Entry 8RBZ (electron microscopy, 3.70 A resolution); this record covers chains a and g of the 21 polymer chains in the assembly.

# Chain a
Molecule: Integrator complex subunit 1
Source organism: Homo sapiens
UniProt: Q8N201 (INT1_HUMAN); the construct has insertions or renumbered stretches relative to UniProt, so the offset changes along the chain: 1-1318 = UniProt 1-1318; 1328-1370 = UniProt 1319-1361; 1373-1393 = UniProt 1374-1394; 1395-2190 = UniProt 1395-2190
Amino-acid sequence (2192 residues; row label = number of the first residue in the row; note: 12 numbers in that range are skipped by the numbering (no residue carries them; nothing is unmodelled there); a row labelled like 1370A-1370L holds insertion residues (1370A, then the next letters in order); numbers below 1 keep their minus sign (Ser-1 is residue -1)):
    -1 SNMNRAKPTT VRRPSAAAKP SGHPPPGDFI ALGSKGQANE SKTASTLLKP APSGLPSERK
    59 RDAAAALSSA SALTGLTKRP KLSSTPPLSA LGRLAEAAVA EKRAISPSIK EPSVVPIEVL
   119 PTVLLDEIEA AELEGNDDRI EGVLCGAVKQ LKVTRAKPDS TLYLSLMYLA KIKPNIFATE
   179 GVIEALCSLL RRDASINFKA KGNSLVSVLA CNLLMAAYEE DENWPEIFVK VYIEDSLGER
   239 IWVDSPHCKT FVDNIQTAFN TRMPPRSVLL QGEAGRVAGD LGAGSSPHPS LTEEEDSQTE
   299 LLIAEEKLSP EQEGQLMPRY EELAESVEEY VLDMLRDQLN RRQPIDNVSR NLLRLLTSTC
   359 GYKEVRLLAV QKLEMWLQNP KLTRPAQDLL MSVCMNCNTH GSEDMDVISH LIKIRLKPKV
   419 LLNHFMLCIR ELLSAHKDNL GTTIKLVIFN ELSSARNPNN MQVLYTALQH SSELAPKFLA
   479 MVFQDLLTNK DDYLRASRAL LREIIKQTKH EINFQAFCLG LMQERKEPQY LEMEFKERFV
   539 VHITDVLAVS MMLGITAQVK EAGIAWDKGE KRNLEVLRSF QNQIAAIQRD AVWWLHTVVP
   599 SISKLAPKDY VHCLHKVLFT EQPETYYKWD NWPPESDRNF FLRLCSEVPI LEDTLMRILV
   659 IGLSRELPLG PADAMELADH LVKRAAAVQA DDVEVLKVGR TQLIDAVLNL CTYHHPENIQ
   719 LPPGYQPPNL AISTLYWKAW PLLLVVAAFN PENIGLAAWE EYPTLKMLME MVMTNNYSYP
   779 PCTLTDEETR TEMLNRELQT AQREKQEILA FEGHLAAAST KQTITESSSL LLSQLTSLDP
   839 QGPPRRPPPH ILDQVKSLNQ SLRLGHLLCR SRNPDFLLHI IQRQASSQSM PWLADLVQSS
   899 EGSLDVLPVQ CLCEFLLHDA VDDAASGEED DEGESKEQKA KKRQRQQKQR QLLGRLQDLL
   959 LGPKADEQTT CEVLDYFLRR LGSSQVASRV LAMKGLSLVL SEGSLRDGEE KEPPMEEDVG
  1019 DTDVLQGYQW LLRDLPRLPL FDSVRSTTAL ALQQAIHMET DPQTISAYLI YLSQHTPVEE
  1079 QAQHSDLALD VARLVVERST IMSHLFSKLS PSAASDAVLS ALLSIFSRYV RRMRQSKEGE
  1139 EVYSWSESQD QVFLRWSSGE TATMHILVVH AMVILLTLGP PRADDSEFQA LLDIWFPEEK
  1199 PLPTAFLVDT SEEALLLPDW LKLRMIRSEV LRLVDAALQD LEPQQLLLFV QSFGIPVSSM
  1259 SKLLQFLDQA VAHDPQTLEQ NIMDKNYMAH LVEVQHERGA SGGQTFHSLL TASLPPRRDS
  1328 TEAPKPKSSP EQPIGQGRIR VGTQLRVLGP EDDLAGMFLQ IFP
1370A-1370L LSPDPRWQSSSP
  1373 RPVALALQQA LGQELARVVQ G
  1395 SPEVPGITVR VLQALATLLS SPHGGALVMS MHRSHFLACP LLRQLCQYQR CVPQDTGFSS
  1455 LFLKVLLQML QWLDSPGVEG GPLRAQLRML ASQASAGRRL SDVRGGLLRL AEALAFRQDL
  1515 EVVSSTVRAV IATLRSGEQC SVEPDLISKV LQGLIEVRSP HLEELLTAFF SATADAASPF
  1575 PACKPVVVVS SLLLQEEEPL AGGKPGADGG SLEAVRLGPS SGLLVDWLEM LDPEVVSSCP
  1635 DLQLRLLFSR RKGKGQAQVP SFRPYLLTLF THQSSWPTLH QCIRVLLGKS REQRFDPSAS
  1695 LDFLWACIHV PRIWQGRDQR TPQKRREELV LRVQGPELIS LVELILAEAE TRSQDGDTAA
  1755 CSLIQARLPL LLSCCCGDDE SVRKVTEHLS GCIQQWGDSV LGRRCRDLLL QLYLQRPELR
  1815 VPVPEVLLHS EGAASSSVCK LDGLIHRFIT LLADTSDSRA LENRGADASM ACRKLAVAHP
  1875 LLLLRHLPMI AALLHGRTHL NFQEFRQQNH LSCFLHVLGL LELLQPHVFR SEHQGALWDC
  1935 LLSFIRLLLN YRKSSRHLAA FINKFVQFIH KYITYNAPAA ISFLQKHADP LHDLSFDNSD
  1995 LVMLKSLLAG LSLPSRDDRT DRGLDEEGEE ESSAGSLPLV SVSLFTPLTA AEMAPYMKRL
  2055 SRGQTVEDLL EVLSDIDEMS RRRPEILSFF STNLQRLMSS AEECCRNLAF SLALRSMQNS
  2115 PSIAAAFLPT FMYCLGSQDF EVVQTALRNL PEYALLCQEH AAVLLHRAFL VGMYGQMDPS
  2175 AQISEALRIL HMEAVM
Unresolved in the structure: -1 to 945, 1000-1020, 1328-1359, 1370A-1370L, 1395-1400, 1417-1419, 1570-1577, 1590-1609, 1645-1653, 1716-1723, 1749-1753, 2006-2041
Differences from the reference sequence: expression tag (-1 to 0)
Curated features (UniProtKB/Swiss-Prot):
  - modified residue: Ser13 (Phosphoserine), Lys47 (N6-acetyllysine), Thr83 (Phosphothreonine), Ser87 (Phosphoserine), Ser307 (Phosphoserine), Ser924 (Phosphoserine), Ser1318 (Phosphoserine), Ser1335 (Phosphoserine), Ser1336 (Phosphoserine), Ser1395 (Phosphoserine)

# Chain g
Molecule: Integrator complex subunit 7
Source organism: Homo sapiens
UniProt: Q9NVH2 (INT7_HUMAN); residues 1-962 here = UniProt positions 1-962
Amino-acid sequence (964 residues; each row starts with the number of its first residue; numbers below 1 keep their minus sign (Ser-1 is residue -1)):
    -1 SNMASNSTKS FLADAGYGEQ ELDANSALME LDKGLRSGKL GEQCEAVVRF PRLFQKYPFP
    59 ILINSAFLKL ADVFRVGNNF LRLCVLKVTQ QSEKHLEKIL NVDEFVKRIF SVIHSNDPVA
   119 RAITLRMLGS LASIIPERKN AHHSIRQSLD SHDNVEVEAA VFAAANFSAQ SKDFAVGICN
   179 KISEMIQGLA TPVDLKLKLI PILQHMHHDA ILASSARQLL QQLVTSYPST KMVIVSLHTF
   239 TLLAASSLVD TPKQIQLLLQ YLKNDPRKAV KRLAIQDLKL LANKTPHTWS RENIQALCEC
   299 ALQTPYDSLK LGMLSVLSTL SGTIAIKHYF SIVPGNVSSS PRSSDLVKLA QECCYHNNRG
   359 IAAHGVRVLT NITVSCQEKD LLALEQDAVF GLESLLVLCS QDDSPGAQAT LKIALNCMVK
   419 LAKGRPHLSQ SVVETLLTQL HSAQDAARIL MCHCLAAIAM QLPVLGDGML GDLMELYKVI
   479 GRSATDKQQE LLVSLATVIF VASQKALSVE SKAVIKQQLE SVSNGWTVYR IARQASRMGN
   539 HDMAKELYQS LLTQVASEHF YFWLNSLKEF SHAEQCLTGL QEENYSSALS CIAESLKFYH
   599 KGIASLTAAS TPLNPLSFQC EFVKLRIDLL QAFSQLICTC NSLKTSPPPA IATTIAMTLG
   659 NDLQRCGRIS NQMKQSMEEF RSLASRYGDL YQASFDADSA TLRNVELQQQ SCLLISHAIE
   719 ALILDPESAS FQEYGSTGTA HADSEYERRM MSVYNHVLEE VESLNRKYTP VSYMHTACLC
   779 NAIIALLKVP LSFQRYFFQK LQSTSIKLAL SPSPRNPAEP IAVQNNQQLA LKVEGVVQHG
   839 SKPGLFRKIQ SVCLNVSSTL QSKSGQDYKI PIDNMTNEME QRVEPHNDYF STQFLLNFAI
   899 LGTHNITVES SVKDANGIVW KTGPRTTIFV KSLEDPYSQQ IRLQQQQAQQ PLQQQQQRNA
   959 YTRF
Unresolved in the structure: -1 to 20, 329-339, 651-660, 811-817, 861-871, 946-962
Differences from the reference sequence: expression tag (-1 to 0)
Curated features (UniProtKB/Swiss-Prot):
  - modified residue (Phosphoserine): Ser338, Ser809

# How chain a and chain g interact
Pairs across the interface (65):
  Leu1377(a) - Glu391(g)
  Gln1381(a) - Thr436(g)  hydrogen bond (side chain-backbone)
  Gln1381(a) - Gln437(g)  hydrogen bond
  Gln1381(a) - Ser440(g)
  Gln1385(a) - Ser440(g)
  His1429(a) - Asp385(g)  salt bridge
  Phe1430(a) - Tyr353(g)
  Phe1430(a) - Asp385(g)
  Phe1430(a) - Phe388(g)  hydrophobic
  Cys1433(a) - Tyr353(g)  hydrophobic
  Pro1434(a) - Ser392(g)
  Arg1437(a) - Cys352(g)  hydrogen bond (side chain-backbone)
  Arg1437(a) - Tyr353(g)
  Arg1437(a) - His354(g)  hydrogen bond (side chain-backbone)
  Arg1437(a) - Ala360(g)
  Arg1437(a) - Ser392(g)  hydrogen bond
  Arg1437(a) - Leu396(g)
  Cys1440(a) - Asn355(g)  hydrogen bond
  Gln1441(a) - Asn355(g)  hydrogen bond
  Pro1476(a) - Gln349(g)
  Ala1479(a) - Glu350(g)
  Met1483(a) - Glu350(g)
  Met1483(a) - His354(g)
  Leu1484(a) - Asn355(g)
  Arg1552(a) - Asn262(g)
  Pro1554(a) - Pro303(g)
  Pro1554(a) - Tyr304(g)
  His1555(a) - Pro303(g)
  His1555(a) - Tyr304(g)
  Glu1557(a) - Pro264(g)
  Glu1557(a) - Arg265(g)
  Glu1557(a) - Lys266(g)  hydrogen bond (side chain-backbone)
  Glu1558(a) - Tyr304(g)
  Pro1613(a) - Asn262(g)
  Ser1614(a) - Pro264(g)
  Gly1616(a) - Pro226(g)
  Gly1616(a) - Arg265(g)
  Leu1617(a) - Pro264(g)  hydrophobic
  Leu1617(a) - Arg265(g)
  Asp1620(a) - Ser227(g)  hydrogen bond
  Asp1620(a) - Thr228(g)  hydrogen bond
  Asp1620(a) - Arg265(g)  salt bridge
  Glu1623(a) - Ser227(g)
  Ser1655(a) - Ser224(g)
  Phe1656(a) - Pro226(g)
  Pro1658(a) - Ser224(g)
  Tyr1659(a) - Tyr225(g)  hydrophobic
  Tyr1659(a) - Ser227(g)  hydrogen bond
  Tyr1659(a) - Met230(g)  hydrophobic
  Leu1661(a) - Leu187(g)  hydrophobic
  Thr1662(a) - Leu187(g)
  Thr1662(a) - Thr189(g)
  Thr1662(a) - Val191(g)
  Thr1662(a) - Lys194(g)  hydrogen bond
  His1666(a) - Leu187(g)
  His1666(a) - Ala188(g)  hydrogen bond (side chain-backbone)
  His1666(a) - Thr189(g)
  His1666(a) - Pro190(g)
  Asp1696(a) - Leu187(g)
  Phe1697(a) - Leu187(g)
  Ala1700(a) - Leu187(g)  hydrophobic
  Pro1705(a) - His150(g)
  Trp1708(a) - His150(g)  hydrogen bond (backbone-side chain)
  Gly1710(a) - Asp151(g)
  Gln1713(a) - His150(g)  hydrogen bond
Also at the interface, not in a pair above, chain a (49 interface residues in all): Ala1388, Gln1438, Gln1480, Gln1487, Leu1556, Val1619, Leu1663, Thr1665, Gln1709, Arg1711
Also at the interface, not in a pair above, chain g (43 interface residues in all): Ser149, Thr223, Lys261, Asp263, Gly389, Leu393, Val395, Gln399

# In short
Chain a and chain g form an interface of 49 and 43 residues respectively; the contacts include 15 hydrogen
bonds and 2 salt bridges. Polar contacts include His1429(a)-Asp385(g), Asp1620(a)-Arg265(g) and
Gln1381(a)-Thr436(g).
Here chain a is Integrator complex subunit 1 and chain g is Integrator complex subunit 7, both from Homo
sapiens. Entry 8RBZ (Structure of Integrator-PP2A-SOSS-CTD post-termination complex) was determined by
electron microscopy, deposited together with 8RC4.
